Entry 7KV9 (electron microscopy, 2.90 A resolution); this record covers chains A and B of the 6 polymer chains in the assembly.

# Chain A (and B)
Molecule: envelope protein E
From: Kunjin virus
Notes: chain B of this document is another copy of the same molecule, construct and numbering; everything in this record applies to it too
UniProtKB: A0A0U2IWM5 (A0A0U2IWM5_WNV); residues 1-501 here correspond to UniProt positions 291-791 (UniProt number = residue number + 290)
Amino-acid sequence (501 residues; row label = number of the first residue in the row):
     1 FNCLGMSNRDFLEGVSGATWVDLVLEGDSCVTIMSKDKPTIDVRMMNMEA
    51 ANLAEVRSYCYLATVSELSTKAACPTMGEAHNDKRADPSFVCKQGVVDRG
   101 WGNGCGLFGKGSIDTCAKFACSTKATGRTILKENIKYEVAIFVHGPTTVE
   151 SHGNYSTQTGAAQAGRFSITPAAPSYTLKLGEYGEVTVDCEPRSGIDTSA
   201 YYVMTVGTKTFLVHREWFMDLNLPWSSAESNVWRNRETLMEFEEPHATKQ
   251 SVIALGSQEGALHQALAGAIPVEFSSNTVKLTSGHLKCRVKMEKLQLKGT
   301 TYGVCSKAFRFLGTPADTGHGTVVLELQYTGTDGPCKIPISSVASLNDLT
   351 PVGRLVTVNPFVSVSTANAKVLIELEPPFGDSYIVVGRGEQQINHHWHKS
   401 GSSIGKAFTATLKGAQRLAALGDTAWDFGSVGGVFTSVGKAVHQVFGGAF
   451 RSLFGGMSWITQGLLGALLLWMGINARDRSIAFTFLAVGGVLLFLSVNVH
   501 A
Cystine bridges: Cys-3/Cys-30, Cys-60/Cys-121, Cys-92/Cys-116, Cys-190/Cys-288, Cys-305/Cys-336
Covalent attachments: N-acetylglucosamine (NAG) linked to Asn-154
What the authors report for this chain:
  - post-translational modification sites: Asn-154

# How chain A and chain B interact
Contacting residue pairs (43):
  Leu-4(A) / Phe-108(B)  hydrophobic
  Gly-5(A) / Asp-98(B)
  Gly-5(A) / Phe-108(B)
  Asp-98(A) / Gly-5(B)
  Asp-98(A) / Ser-7(B)  hydrogen bond
  Trp-101(A) / Val-149(B)  hydrophobic
  Trp-101(A) / Thr-314(B)
  Trp-101(A) / Ala-316(B)  hydrophobic
  Trp-101(A) / Val-324(B)
  Trp-101(A) / Leu-325(B)  hydrophobic
  Phe-108(A) / Leu-4(B)  hydrophobic
  Phe-108(A) / Gly-5(B)
  Phe-108(A) / Ala-316(B)  hydrophobic
  Phe-108(A) / Asp-317(B)
  Phe-108(A) / Thr-318(B)
  Phe-108(A) / Val-324(B)  hydrophobic
  Val-149(A) / Trp-101(B)  hydrophobic
  Lys-209(A) / Glu-243(B)  salt bridge
  Lys-209(A) / Ile-253(B)
  Glu-243(A) / Lys-209(B)  salt bridge
  Ile-253(A) / Lys-209(B)
  Leu-255(A) / His-263(B)
  Gly-256(A) / Glu-259(B)
  Gly-256(A) / Gly-260(B)
  Gly-256(A) / His-263(B)  hydrogen bond (backbone-side chain)
  Ser-257(A) / Ser-257(B)
  Ser-257(A) / Gly-260(B)  hydrogen bond (backbone-backbone)
  Gln-258(A) / Gly-260(B)  hydrogen bond (side chain-backbone)
  Gln-258(A) / Gln-264(B)  hydrogen bond
  Glu-259(A) / Gly-256(B)
  Gly-260(A) / Gly-256(B)
  Gly-260(A) / Ser-257(B)  hydrogen bond (backbone-backbone)
  Gly-260(A) / Gln-258(B)  hydrogen bond (backbone-side chain)
  His-263(A) / Leu-255(B)
  His-263(A) / Gly-256(B)  hydrogen bond (side chain-backbone)
  Gln-264(A) / Gln-258(B)  hydrogen bond
  Ala-316(A) / Trp-101(B)  hydrophobic
  Ala-316(A) / Gly-106(B)
  Ala-316(A) / Phe-108(B)  hydrophobic
  Asp-317(A) / Phe-108(B)
  Thr-318(A) / Phe-108(B)
  Val-324(A) / Trp-101(B)
  Leu-325(A) / Trp-101(B)  hydrophobic
Also at the interface, not in a pair above, chain A (30 interface residues in all): Met-6, Ser-7, Gly-106, Lys-110, Ala-261, Thr-314, Glu-326, Leu-372
Also at the interface, not in a pair above, chain B (30 interface residues in all): Met-6, Leu-107, Lys-110, Ala-261, Leu-372

# Summary
The chain A/chain B interface involves 30 residues from each chain; the contacts include 9 hydrogen bonds and
2 salt bridges. Polar contacts include Lys-209(A)/Glu-243(B), Asp-98(A)/Ser-7(B) and Gly-256(A)/His-263(B).
From the paper: a modification site at Asn-154(A).
Chain A and chain B are both envelope protein E (Kunjin virus); the structure, Chimeric flavivirus between
Binjari virus and West Nile (Kunjin) virus, was determined by electron microscopy (same publication as 7KV8,
7KVA and 7KVB).
